7LMZ - chains A and F of the 7 polymer chains in the assembly; structure by electron microscopy, 3.06 A resolution.

== Chain A (and F) ==
Molecule: Transitional endoplasmic reticulum ATPase
Source organism: Homo sapiens
Notes: EC 3.6.4.6; chain F of this document is another copy of the same molecule, construct and numbering; everything in this record applies to it too
UniProtKB: P55072 (TERA_HUMAN); numbering as in UniProt (aligned over 1-806)
Sequence (806 residues; each row starts with the number of its first residue):
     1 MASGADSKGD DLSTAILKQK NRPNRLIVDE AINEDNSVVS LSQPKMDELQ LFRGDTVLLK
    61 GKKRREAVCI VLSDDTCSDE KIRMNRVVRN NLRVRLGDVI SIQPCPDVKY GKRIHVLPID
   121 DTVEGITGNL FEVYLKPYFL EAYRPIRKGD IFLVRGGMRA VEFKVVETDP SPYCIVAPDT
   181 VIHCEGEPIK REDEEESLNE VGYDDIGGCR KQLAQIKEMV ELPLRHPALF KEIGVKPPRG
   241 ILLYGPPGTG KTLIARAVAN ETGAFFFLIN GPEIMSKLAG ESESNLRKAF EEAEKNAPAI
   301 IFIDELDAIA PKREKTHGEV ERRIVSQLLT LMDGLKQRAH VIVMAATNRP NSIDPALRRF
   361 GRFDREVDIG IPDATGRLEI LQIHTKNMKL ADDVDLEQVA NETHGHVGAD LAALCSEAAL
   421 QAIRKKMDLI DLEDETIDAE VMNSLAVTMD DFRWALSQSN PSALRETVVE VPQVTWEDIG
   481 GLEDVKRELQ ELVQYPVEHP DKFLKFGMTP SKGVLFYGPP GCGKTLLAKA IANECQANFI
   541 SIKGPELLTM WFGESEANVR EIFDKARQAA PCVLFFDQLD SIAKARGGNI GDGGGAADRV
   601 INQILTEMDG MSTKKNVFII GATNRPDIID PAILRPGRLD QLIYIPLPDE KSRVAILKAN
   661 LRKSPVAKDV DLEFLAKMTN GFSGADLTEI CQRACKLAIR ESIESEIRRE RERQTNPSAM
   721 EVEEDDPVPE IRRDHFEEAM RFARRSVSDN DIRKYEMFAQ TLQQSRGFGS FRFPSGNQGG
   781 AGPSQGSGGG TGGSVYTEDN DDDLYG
Not modelled in the structure: 1-22, 462-470, 715-726, 776-806 (chain F: 1-20, 463-471, 546-557, 584-595, 715-726, 763-769, 776-806)
Construct notes: engineered mutation Glu232 (Ala in P55072), Gln578 (Glu in P55072)
Ion coordination: Mg2+: Asp609 (together with ATP) (shared with 1 residue of chain B)
Ligand contacts:
  - ADP (adenosine-5'-diphosphate), molecule 1: Asp205, Ile206, Gly207, Gly248, Thr249, Gly250, Lys251, Thr252, Leu253, Asp304, Ile380, Ile383, His384, Gly408, Ala409, Ala412
  - ADP, molecule 2: Asp478, Ile479, Gly480, Gly481, Pro519, Pro520, Gly521, Cys522, Gly523, Lys524, Thr525, Leu526, Ile656, Asn660, Gly684, Ala685, Thr688
  - ATP (adenosine-5'-triphosphate): Asp609, Arg635, Arg638
Curated features (UniProtKB/Swiss-Prot):
  - region: Thr797 to Gly806 (Interaction with UBXN6)
  - motif: Asp802 to Gly806 (PIM motif)
  - binding site (ATP): Pro247 to Leu253, Asn348, His384, Gly521 to Leu526
  - modified residue: Ala2 (N-acetylalanine), Ser3 (Phosphoserine), Ser7 (Phosphoserine), Ser13 (Phosphoserine), Ser37 (Phosphoserine), Lys315 (N6,N6,N6-trimethyllysine), Thr436 (Phosphothreonine), Ser462 (Phosphoserine), Lys502 (N6-acetyllysine), Lys505 (N6-acetyllysine), Lys668 (N6-acetyllysine), Ser702 (Phosphoserine), Lys754 (N6-acetyllysine), Ser770 (Phosphoserine), Ser775 (Phosphoserine), Ser787 (Phosphoserine), Tyr805 (Phosphotyrosine)
  - cross-link (Glycyl lysine isopeptide (Lys-Gly)): Lys8 (interchain with G-Cter in SUMO2), Lys18 (interchain with G-Cter in SUMO2)
  - natural variant: Arg95 (R95G: In IBMPFD1), Gly97 (G97E: In CMT2Y), Ile126 (I126F: In IBMPFD1; uncertain significance), Arg155 (R155C: In IBMPFD1; R155H: In FTDALS6 and IBMPFD1; R155L: In IBMPFD1; R155P: In IBMPFD1; R155S: In IBMPFD1), Arg159 (R159G: In FTDALS6; R159H: In IBMPFD1), Ala160 (A160T: In IBMPFD1; uncertain significance), Glu185 (E185K: In CMT2Y), Arg191 (R191Q: In FTDALS6 and IBMPFD1), Leu198 (L198W: In IBMPFD1), Glu232 (A232E: In IBMPFD1; this construct carries the variant), Ile254 (I254F: In IBMPFD1; uncertain significance), Ile369 (I369T: In IBMPFD1; uncertain significance), 2 further natural variant entries in UniProt
  - mutagenesis: Phe52 to Asp55 (Abolishes interaction with NPLOC4; when associated with A-110), Arg53 (R53A: Minor effect on affinity for ATP and ADP), Arg86 (R86A: Strongly increased affinity for ATP. Strongly reduced affinity for ADP), Tyr110 (Y110A: Abolishes interaction with NPLOC4; when associated with 52-A--A-55), Arg113 to His115 (Severely reduced binding to DERL1), Phe131 (F131R: Severely reduced binding to DERL1), Leu140 (L140D: Severely reduced binding to DERL1), Asp179 (D179R: No effect on binding to DERL1), His183 (H183W: Severely reduced binding to DERL1), Lys251 (K251Q: Impairs ERAD degradation of HMGCR and does not inhibit interaction with RHBDD1; when associated with Q-524), Glu305 (E305Q: Defect in ubiquitin-dependent protein degradation by the proteasome; when associated with Q-578), Lys312 (K312A: Does not affect methylation by VCPKMT), 7 further mutagenesis entries in UniProt
From the paper describing this entry:
  - mutagenesis - W551A/F552A, R599A: abolished catalytic activity
  - mutagenesis - I590A/D592A: unchanged catalytic activity
  - mutagenesis - L464A: decreased catalytic activity
  - disease-associated variants - A232E: increased catalytic activity (citing earlier work)
  - mutagenesis - E578Q: decreased catalytic activity (citing earlier work)

== How chain A and chain F interact ==
Contacting residue pairs (97):
  Glu192(A) - Lys336(F)
  Glu192(A) - Arg338(F)
  Asp193(A) - Lys336(F)  salt bridge
  Pro247(A) - Arg359(F)
  Gly248(A) - Arg359(F)
  Pro272(A) - Ser326(F)  hydrogen bond (backbone-side chain)
  Glu273(A) - Thr330(F)
  Met275(A) - Glu319(F)
  Met275(A) - Arg322(F)
  Met275(A) - Arg323(F)
  Met275(A) - Ser326(F)
  Ser276(A) - Arg323(F)  hydrogen bond (backbone-side chain)
  Ser276(A) - Ser326(F)
  Lys277(A) - Glu319(F)
  Leu278(A) - Arg323(F)
  Ala308(A) - Arg313(F)  hydrogen bond (backbone-side chain)
  Ile309(A) - Arg313(F)
  Asn387(A) - Gly234(F)
  Met388(A) - Ile233(F)
  Met388(A) - Gly234(F)
  Met388(A) - Val235(F)  hydrophobic
  Lys389(A) - Glu232(F)  salt bridge
  Lys389(A) - Ile233(F)
  Ala413(A) - Arg365(F)
  Ser416(A) - Val235(F)
  Ser416(A) - Lys236(F)
  Ser416(A) - Arg365(F)
  Glu417(A) - Arg365(F)
  Ala419(A) - Val235(F)  hydrophobic
  Leu420(A) - Met219(F)  hydrophobic
  Leu420(A) - Phe230(F)  hydrophobic
  Ile423(A) - Leu222(F)  hydrophobic
  Ile423(A) - Phe230(F)  hydrophobic
  Arg424(A) - Glu218(F)  salt bridge
  Arg424(A) - Met219(F)
  Met427(A) - Leu222(F)  hydrophobic
  Asp431(A) - Arg22(F)
  Asp431(A) - His226(F)  hydrogen bond (backbone-side chain)
  Leu432(A) - Glu221(F)
  Leu432(A) - Leu222(F)  hydrophobic
  Leu432(A) - Arg225(F)
  Leu432(A) - His226(F)  hydrogen bond (backbone-side chain)
  Glu433(A) - Arg25(F)
  Asp434(A) - Arg22(F)  salt bridge
  Asp434(A) - His226(F)
  Glu435(A) - Arg22(F)  salt bridge
  Ile437(A) - Leu229(F)  hydrophobic
  Met442(A) - Ala228(F)  hydrophobic
  Met442(A) - Leu229(F)  hydrophobic
  Met442(A) - Glu232(F)
  Lys543(A) - Asn602(F)
  Lys543(A) - Thr606(F)
  Pro545(A) - Arg599(F)
  Pro545(A) - Asn602(F)
  Glu546(A) - Gln603(F)
  Glu546(A) - Thr606(F)  hydrogen bond
  Gln578(A) - Asn602(F)
  Lys663(A) - Gly507(F)  hydrogen bond (side chain-backbone)
  Ser664(A) - Phe506(F)  hydrogen bond (side chain-backbone)
  Ser664(A) - Gly507(F)  hydrogen bond (side chain-backbone)
  Pro665(A) - Lys505(F)
  Pro665(A) - Phe506(F)
  Val670(A) - Phe773(F)  hydrophobic
  Asp671(A) - Pro774(F)
  Phe674(A) - Arg772(F)
  Glu689(A) - Pro636(F)
  Gln692(A) - Met508(F)
  Gln692(A) - Thr509(F)
  Arg693(A) - Pro636(F)
  Cys695(A) - Phe506(F)  hydrogen bond (side chain-backbone)
  Cys695(A) - Gly507(F)  hydrogen bond (side chain-backbone)
  Cys695(A) - Met508(F)  hydrophobic
  Lys696(A) - Met508(F)
  Lys696(A) - Asp640(F)  salt bridge
  Ala698(A) - Phe506(F)
  Ile699(A) - Tyr495(F)  hydrophobic
  Ile699(A) - Lys502(F)
  Ile699(A) - Phe503(F)  hydrophobic
  Ile699(A) - Phe506(F)  hydrophobic
  Ile699(A) - Met508(F)  hydrophobic
  Ser702(A) - Tyr495(F)  hydrogen bond
  Ser702(A) - Lys502(F)
  Ser702(A) - Phe506(F)
  Ile703(A) - Glu491(F)
  Ile703(A) - Tyr495(F)  hydrogen bond (backbone-side chain)
  Glu706(A) - Lys502(F)  salt bridge
  Pro727(A) - Lys502(F)
  Val728(A) - Phe506(F)
  Pro729(A) - Lys505(F)
  Pro729(A) - Phe506(F)
  Ile731(A) - Phe506(F)
  Arg733(A) - Phe773(F)
  Glu737(A) - Phe771(F)
  Glu737(A) - Phe773(F)
  Met740(A) - Phe771(F)  hydrophobic
  Arg741(A) - Ser770(F)
  Arg741(A) - Phe771(F)
Other interface residues (no listed pair), chain A (67 interface residues in all): Ala279, Ala412, Ile430, Leu445, Ala446, Val447, Asp669, Met678, Arg709
Other interface residues (no listed pair), chain F (51 interface residues in all): Asn21, Leu329, Phe360, His499, Ser511

== Overview ==
67 residues of chain A face 51 of chain F across their interface; the contacts include 13 hydrogen bonds and 7
salt bridges. Among the polar pairs are Asp193(A)-Lys336(F), Lys389(A)-Glu232(F) and Arg424(A)-Glu218(F). The
paper reports that W551A/F552A and R599A of chain A abolish catalytic activity; L464A and E578Q of chain A
reduce catalytic activity; 6 substitutions were tested in all.
Chain A and chain F are both Transitional endoplasmic reticulum ATPase (Homo sapiens); the structure, Cryo-EM
structure of human p97 in complex with Npl4/Ufd1 and Ub6 (Class 1), was determined by electron microscopy,
deposited together with 7LN0, 7LN1, 7LN2, 7LN3, 7LN4, 7LN5 and 7LN6.
